PDB entry 4HCR | X-ray diffraction, 2.30 A resolution | chains H and A of the 3 polymer chains in the assembly

[Chain H]
Protein: PF-547659 heavy chain
Source organism: Homo sapiens
Chain sequence (229 residues; each row starts with the number of its first residue):
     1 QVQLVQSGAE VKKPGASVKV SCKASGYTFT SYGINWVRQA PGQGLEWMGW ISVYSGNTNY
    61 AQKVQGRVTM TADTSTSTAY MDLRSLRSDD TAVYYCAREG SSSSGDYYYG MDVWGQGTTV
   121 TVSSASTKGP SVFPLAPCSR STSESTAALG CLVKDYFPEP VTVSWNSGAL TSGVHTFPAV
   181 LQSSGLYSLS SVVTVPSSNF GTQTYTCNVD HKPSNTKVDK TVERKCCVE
Unresolved in the structure: 139-144, 224-229
Cystine bridges: Cys-22/Cys-96, Cys-151/Cys-207

[Chain A]
Protein: Mucosal addressin cell adhesion molecule 1
Source organism: Homo sapiens
UniProt: Q13477 (MADCA_HUMAN); residues 1-203 here correspond to UniProt positions 23-225 (UniProt number = residue number + 22)
Chain sequence (209 residues; numbered 1 to 209; the number before each row is that of its first residue):
     1 VKPLQVEPPE PVVAVALGAS RQLTCRLACA DRGASVQWRG LDTSLGAVQS DTGRSVLTVR
    61 NASLSAAGTR VCVGSCGGRT FQHTVQLLVY AFPNQLTVSP AALVPGDPEV ACTAHKVTPV
   121 DPNALSFSLL VGGQELEGAQ ALGPEVQEEE EEPQGDEDVL FRVTERWRLP PLGTPVPPAL
   181 YCQATMRLPG LELSHRQAIP VLHHHHHHH
Unresolved in the structure: 150-157, 203-209
Differences from the reference sequence: engineered mutation Asn-94 (Asp116 in Q13477); expression tag (204-209)
UniProt features mapped onto this chain:
  - glycosylation: Asn-61 (N-linked (GlcNAc...) asparagine)
Cystine bridges: Cys-25/Cys-72, Cys-29/Cys-76, Cys-112/Cys-182

[Interface between chain H and chain A]
Residue-residue contacts (38; chain H residue first):
  Thr-28(H) with Leu-41(A)
  Thr-30(H) with Arg-39(A), hydrogen bond; Val-73(A)
  Ser-31(H) with Val-71(A); Val-73(A); Thr-80(A); Gln-82(A)
  Tyr-32(H) with Gln-82(A), hydrogen bond
  Gly-33(H) with Thr-80(A)
  Trp-50(H) with Ser-75(A); Gly-78(A); Thr-80(A)
  Ser-52(H) with Ser-75(A)
  Tyr-54(H) with Ser-35(A), hydrogen bond (side chain-backbone); Gln-37(A); Gly-74(A); Ser-75(A), hydrogen bond (side chain-backbone)
  Glu-99(H) with Gly-78(A); Arg-79(A); Thr-80(A), hydrogen bond (side chain-backbone)
  Gly-100(H) with Thr-80(A)
  Ser-101(H) with Thr-80(A), hydrogen bond (backbone-backbone); Phe-81(A); Gln-82(A), hydrogen bond (side chain-backbone)
  Ser-102(H) with Gln-82(A)
  Ser-103(H) with Gln-82(A); His-83(A); Thr-84(A), hydrogen bond (backbone-backbone)
  Ser-104(H) with Gln-82(A); His-83(A), hydrogen bond (backbone-side chain)
  Gly-105(H) with Lys-2(A); Gln-82(A), hydrogen bond (backbone-backbone)
  Asp-106(H) with Lys-2(A), hydrogen bond (backbone-side chain)
  Tyr-107(H) with Lys-2(A)
  Tyr-108(H) with Lys-2(A); Arg-79(A); Thr-80(A); Phe-81(A), hydrophobic
Also at the interface, not in a pair above, chain H (19 interface residues in all): Ser-55
Also at the interface, not in a pair above, chain A (17 interface residues in all): Val-36

[In short]
The interface between chain H and chain A involves 19 residues on one side and 17 on the other; the contacts
include 11 hydrogen bonds. Among the polar pairs are Thr-30(H)/Arg-39(A), Tyr-32(H)/Gln-82(A) and
Tyr-54(H)/Ser-35(A).
Chain H is PF-547659 heavy chain and chain A is Mucosal addressin cell adhesion molecule 1, both from Homo
sapiens; the structure, Crystal structure of human MAdCAM-1 D1D2 complexed with Fab PF-547659, was determined
by X-ray diffraction.
